8W2Z - chains A and D of the 4 polymer chains in the assembly; structure by electron microscopy, 3.37 A resolution.

Chain A:
Name: HNH nuclease domain-containing protein
UniProtKB: A0A1F8ZSN4 (A0A1F8ZSN4_9DELT); residue numbers follow UniProt; this construct covers 1-212, 214-747
Chain sequence (746 residues; row label = number of the first residue in the row; note: 1 number in that range is skipped by the numbering (no residue carries it; nothing is unmodelled there)):
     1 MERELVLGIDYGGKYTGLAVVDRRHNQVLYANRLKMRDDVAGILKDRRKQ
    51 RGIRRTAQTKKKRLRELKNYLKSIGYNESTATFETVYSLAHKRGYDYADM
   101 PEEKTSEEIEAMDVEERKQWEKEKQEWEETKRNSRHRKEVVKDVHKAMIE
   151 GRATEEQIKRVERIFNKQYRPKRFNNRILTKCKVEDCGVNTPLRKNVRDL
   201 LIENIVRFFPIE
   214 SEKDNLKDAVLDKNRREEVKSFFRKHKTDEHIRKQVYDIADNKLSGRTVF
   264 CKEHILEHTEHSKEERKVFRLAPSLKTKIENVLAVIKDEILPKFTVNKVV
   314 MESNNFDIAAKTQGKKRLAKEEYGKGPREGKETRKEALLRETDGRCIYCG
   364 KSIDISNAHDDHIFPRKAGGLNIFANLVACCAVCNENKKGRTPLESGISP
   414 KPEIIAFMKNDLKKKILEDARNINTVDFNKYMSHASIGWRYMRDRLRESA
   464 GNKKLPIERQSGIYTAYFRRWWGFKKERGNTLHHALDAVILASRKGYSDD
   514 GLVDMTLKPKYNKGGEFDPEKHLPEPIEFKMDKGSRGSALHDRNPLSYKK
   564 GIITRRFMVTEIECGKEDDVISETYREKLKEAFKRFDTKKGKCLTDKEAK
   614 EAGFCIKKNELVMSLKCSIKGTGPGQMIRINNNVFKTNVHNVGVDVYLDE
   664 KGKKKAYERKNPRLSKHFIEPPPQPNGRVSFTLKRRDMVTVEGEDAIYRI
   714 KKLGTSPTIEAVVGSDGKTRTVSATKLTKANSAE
Not modelled in the structure: 1-3, 102-124, 187-189, 315-447, 473-493, 506-539, 744-747
Differences from the reference sequence: conflict Glu529 (Gly in A0A1F8ZSN4), Pro532 (Ser in A0A1F8ZSN4), Met544 (Arg in A0A1F8ZSN4), Arg549 (Lys in A0A1F8ZSN4)
Reported in the primary citation:
  - binding site for sgRNA: Phe174
  - conformationally variable residues (domain motion): Tyr95 to His136
  - mutagenesis - K649A, N651A: abolished catalytic activity on in vivo DNA targeting
  - mutagenesis - N654A: abolished catalytic activity on DNA targeting
  - mutagenesis - G634P: abolished catalytic activity (DNA targeting activity)

Chain D:
Molecule: DNA Non-Target Strand
Sequence (14 nucleotides; numbered 0 to 13; the number before each row is that of its first residue; numbering starts at 0):
     0 CTGGAGTACAAACG

Chain A / chain D interface:
Residue-residue contacts (19):
  Met544(A) with DT1(D), phosphate contact
  Asp545(A) with DG2(D), phosphate contact
  Lys546(A) with DT1(D), hydrogen bond to the base; DG2(D), phosphate contact
  Gly634(A) with DG3(D), base contact; DA4(D), base contact
  Gly636(A) with DA4(D), phosphate contact; DG5(D), phosphate contact
  Pro637(A) with DG5(D), phosphate contact
  Gln639(A) with DA4(D), sugar contact
  Asn651(A) with DG2(D), hydrogen bond to the base
  His653(A) with DG3(D), hydrogen bond to the phosphate; DA4(D), salt bridge to the phosphate
  Asn654(A) with DG3(D), hydrogen bond to the phosphate
  Arg698(A) with DG2(D), hydrogen bond to the phosphate; DG3(D), salt bridge to the phosphate
  Arg699(A) with DG2(D), salt bridge to the phosphate
  Lys715(A) with DG3(D), hydrogen bond to the base
  Leu716(A) with DG3(D), hydrogen bond to the phosphate
Also at the interface, not in a pair above, chain A (18 interface residues in all): Gly547, Thr635, Lys649, Lys714

In short:
18 residues of chain A and 5 residues of chain D are in contact, with 7 hydrogen bonds and 3 salt bridges.
Polar pairs include Lys546(A)-DT1(D), Asn651(A)-DG2(D) and Lys715(A)-DG3(D). From the paper: a binding site
for sgRNA at Phe174(A); K649A and N651A of chain A abolish catalytic activity on in vivo DNA targeting; 4
substitutions were tested in all.
Here chain A is HNH nuclease domain-containing protein and chain D is DNA Non-Target Strand. Entry 8W2Z (Cas9d
6bp R-loop Seed Complex) was determined by electron microscopy (same publication as 8W2S and 9AUF).
